Entry 8F3D (electron microscopy, 3.40 A resolution); this record covers chains A and C of the 12 polymer chains in the assembly.

== Chain A (and C) ==
Name: 3-methylcrotonyl-CoA carboxylase beta-subunit
From: Leishmania tarentolae
Notes: EC 6.4.1.4; chain C of this document is another copy of the same molecule, construct and numbering; everything in this record applies to it too
Chain sequence (707 residues; row label = number of the first residue in the row):
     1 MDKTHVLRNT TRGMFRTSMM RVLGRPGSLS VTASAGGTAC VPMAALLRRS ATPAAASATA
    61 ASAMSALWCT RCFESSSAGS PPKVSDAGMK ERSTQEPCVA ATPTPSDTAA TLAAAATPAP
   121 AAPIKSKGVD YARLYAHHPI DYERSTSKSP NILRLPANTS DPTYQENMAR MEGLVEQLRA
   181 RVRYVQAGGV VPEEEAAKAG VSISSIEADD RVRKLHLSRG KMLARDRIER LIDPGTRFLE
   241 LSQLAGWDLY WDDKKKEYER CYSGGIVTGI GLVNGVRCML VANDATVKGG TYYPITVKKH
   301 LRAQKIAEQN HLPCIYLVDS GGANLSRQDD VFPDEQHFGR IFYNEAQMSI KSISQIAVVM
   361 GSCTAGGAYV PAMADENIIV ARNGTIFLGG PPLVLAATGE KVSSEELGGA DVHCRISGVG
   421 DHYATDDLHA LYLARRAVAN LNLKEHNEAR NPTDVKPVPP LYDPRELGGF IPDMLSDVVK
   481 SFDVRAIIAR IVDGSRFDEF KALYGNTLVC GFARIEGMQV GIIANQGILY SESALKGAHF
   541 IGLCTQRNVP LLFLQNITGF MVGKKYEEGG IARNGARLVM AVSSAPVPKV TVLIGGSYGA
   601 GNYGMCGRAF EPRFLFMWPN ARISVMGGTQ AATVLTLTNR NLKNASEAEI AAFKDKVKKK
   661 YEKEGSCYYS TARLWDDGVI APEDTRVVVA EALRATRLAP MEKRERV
Unresolved in the structure: 1-134, 701-707
Ligand contacts:
  - BTI (5-(hexahydro-2-oxo-1H-thieno[3,4-d]imidazol-6-yl)pentanal), molecule 1: Leu393, Ala397, Thr398
  - BTI, molecule 2: Thr558, Phe560, Met561, Val562, Met626, Gly627, Gln630

== Interface between chain A and chain C ==
Pairs across the interface - 43 pairs, chain A then chain C:
  Leu217(A) - Tyr135(C)
  Ser218(A) - Tyr135(C)  hydrogen bond (backbone-side chain)
  Arg219(A) - Tyr135(C)
  Gly220(A) - Tyr135(C)  hydrogen bond (backbone-side chain)
  Arg230(A) - His138(C)  hydrogen bond (side chain-backbone)
  Arg230(A) - Pro139(C)  hydrogen bond (side chain-backbone)
  Arg230(A) - Asp141(C)
  Leu231(A) - Asp141(C)
  Asp233(A) - Tyr142(C)  hydrogen bond
  Pro234(A) - Tyr142(C)
  Ser354(A) - Gln546(C)  hydrogen bond
  Ser354(A) - Arg547(C)  hydrogen bond
  Asp375(A) - His539(C)
  Asp375(A) - Gln546(C)
  Glu376(A) - Phe500(C)
  Asp411(A) - Tyr504(C)  hydrogen bond (backbone-side chain)
  Val412(A) - Leu503(C)  hydrophobic
  Val412(A) - Tyr504(C)
  His413(A) - Tyr504(C)
  Cys414(A) - Leu503(C)  hydrogen bond (side chain-backbone)
  Cys414(A) - Tyr504(C)
  Arg415(A) - Tyr504(C)
  Ile416(A) - Glu532(C)
  Ser417(A) - Tyr504(C)
  Gly418(A) - Lys501(C)  hydrogen bond (backbone-side chain)
  Val419(A) - Lys501(C)  hydrogen bond (backbone-side chain)
  Gly420(A) - Lys501(C)  hydrogen bond (backbone-side chain)
  Asp421(A) - Lys501(C)
  Tyr423(A) - Tyr504(C)  hydrophobic
  Leu428(A) - His137(C)
  Leu428(A) - Pro139(C)
  His429(A) - Asn151(C)  hydrogen bond
  Tyr432(A) - Asn151(C)  hydrogen bond
  Tyr432(A) - Ile152(C)
  Arg435(A) - Asp141(C)  salt bridge
  Arg435(A) - Tyr142(C)
  Arg436(A) - Asp498(C)
  Asn440(A) - Asp498(C)  hydrogen bond
  Asn440(A) - Phe512(C)
  Asn440(A) - Gln519(C)  hydrogen bond
  Asn440(A) - Arg547(C)  hydrogen bond (backbone-side chain)
  Leu441(A) - Arg547(C)
  Asn442(A) - Gln519(C)
Also at the interface, not in a pair above, chain A (35 interface residues in all): Ser349, Ser352, His422, Leu431
Also at the interface, not in a pair above, chain C (26 interface residues in all): Ile140, Ser145, Pro150, Glu499, Asn506, Leu543, Asn548

== Overview ==
Chain A and chain C form an interface of 35 and 26 residues respectively; the contacts include 17 hydrogen
bonds and 1 salt bridge. Polar contacts include Arg435(A)-Asp141(C), Ser218(A)-Tyr135(C) and
Gly220(A)-Tyr135(C). Chain A binds compound BTI.
Both chains are 3-methylcrotonyl-CoA carboxylase beta-subunit (Leishmania tarentolae). Entry 8F3D
(3-methylcrotonyl-CoA carboxylase in filament, beta-subunit centered) was determined by electron microscopy
together with 8F41 from the same study.
